Entry 6TVT (X-ray diffraction, 2.20 A resolution); this record covers chains B and D of the 6 polymer chains in the assembly.

== Chain B (and D) ==
Molecule: Hemagglutinin HA2
Source organism: Influenza A virus (A/harbour seal/Germany/1/2014(H10N7))
Notes: chain D of this document is another copy of the same molecule, construct and numbering; everything in this record applies to it too
Reference sequence: A0A0A7HR51 (A0A0A7HR51_9INFA); residues 1-176 here correspond to UniProt positions 333-508 (UniProt number = residue number + 332)
Amino-acid sequence (177 residues; numbered 1 to 177; the number before each row is that of its first residue):
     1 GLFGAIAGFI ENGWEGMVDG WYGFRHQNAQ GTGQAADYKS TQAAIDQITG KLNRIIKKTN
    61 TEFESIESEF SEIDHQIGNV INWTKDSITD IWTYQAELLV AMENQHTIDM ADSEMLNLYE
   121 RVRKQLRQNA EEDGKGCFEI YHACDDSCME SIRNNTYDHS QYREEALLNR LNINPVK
Unresolved in the structure: 173-177
Differences from the reference sequence: expression tag (177)
Glycans and other covalent adducts: N-acetylglucosamine (NAG) linked to N82
Ion coordination: Ca2+: N79 (together with N-acetylglucosamine) (shared with 1 residue of chain C; E64(D) of chain D)

== How chain B and chain D interact ==
Contacting residue pairs (50):
  G1(B) with N117(D), hydrogen bond (backbone-side chain)
  L2(B) with F3(D); M110(D), hydrophobic; S113(D); N117(D)
  F3(B) with F3(D), hydrophobic
  G4(B) with N117(D)
  F9(B) with K124(D)
  Q76(B) with I73(D)
  N79(B) with E64(D); I66(D)
  V80(B) with I81(D), hydrophobic
  W83(B) with F63(D); E64(D); I66(D), hydrophobic; K85(D)
  T84(B) with T84(D)
  D86(B) with F63(D)
  S87(B) with F63(D); I88(D)
  D90(B) with T59(D), hydrogen bond; T61(D), hydrogen bond; F63(D); W92(D)
  I91(B) with I88(D), hydrophobic; I91(D), hydrophobic; W92(D)
  Y94(B) with W92(D), hydrophobic; Q95(D); L99(D)
  Q95(B) with Q95(D)
  L98(B) with Q95(D); L99(D), hydrophobic
  M102(B) with M102(D), hydrophobic
  Q105(B) with H106(D)
  Y119(B) with K124(D)
  E131(B) with R127(D), salt bridge; Q128(D); R163(D), salt bridge
  E132(B) with R123(D), salt bridge; K124(D); R127(D)
  G134(B) with K124(D)
  E139(B) with R127(D), salt bridge
  Y141(B) with R127(D), hydrogen bond; R163(D)
  R170(B) with Q128(D), hydrogen bond; R163(D), hydrogen bond (backbone-side chain); L167(D)
  L171(B) with L171(D), hydrophobic
Also at the interface, not in a pair above, chain B (30 interface residues in all): I88, D109, D133
Also at the interface, not in a pair above, chain D (30 interface residues in all): R54, I77, D109

== Summary ==
The chain B/chain D interface involves 30 residues from each chain; the contacts include 6 hydrogen bonds and
4 salt bridges. Among the polar pairs are E131(B)-R127(D), E131(B)-R163(D) and E132(B)-R123(D). Covalently
linked N-acetylglucosamine: at N82(B).
Chain B and chain D are both Hemagglutinin HA2 (Influenza A virus (A/harbour seal/Germany/1/2014(H10N7))); the
structure, Crystal structure of the haemagglutinin mutant (Gln226Leu, Del228) from an H10N7 seal influenza
virus isolated in ..., was determined by X-ray diffraction (same publication as 6TJW, 6TJY, 6TVA, 6TVB, 6TVC,
6TVD and 9 further entries).
